PDB entry 7KTS | electron microscopy, 19.09 A resolution (very low resolution: no residue pairs are listed; an interface is given only as per-side residue counts) | chains B and F of the 13 polymer chains in the assembly

== Chain B ==
Name: TAF5-like RNA polymerase II p300/CBP-associated factor-associated factor 65 kDa subunit 5L
Organism: Homo sapiens
UniProt: O75529 (TAF5L_HUMAN); residue numbers follow UniProt; this construct covers 1-589
Sequence (589 residues; row label = number of the first residue in the row):
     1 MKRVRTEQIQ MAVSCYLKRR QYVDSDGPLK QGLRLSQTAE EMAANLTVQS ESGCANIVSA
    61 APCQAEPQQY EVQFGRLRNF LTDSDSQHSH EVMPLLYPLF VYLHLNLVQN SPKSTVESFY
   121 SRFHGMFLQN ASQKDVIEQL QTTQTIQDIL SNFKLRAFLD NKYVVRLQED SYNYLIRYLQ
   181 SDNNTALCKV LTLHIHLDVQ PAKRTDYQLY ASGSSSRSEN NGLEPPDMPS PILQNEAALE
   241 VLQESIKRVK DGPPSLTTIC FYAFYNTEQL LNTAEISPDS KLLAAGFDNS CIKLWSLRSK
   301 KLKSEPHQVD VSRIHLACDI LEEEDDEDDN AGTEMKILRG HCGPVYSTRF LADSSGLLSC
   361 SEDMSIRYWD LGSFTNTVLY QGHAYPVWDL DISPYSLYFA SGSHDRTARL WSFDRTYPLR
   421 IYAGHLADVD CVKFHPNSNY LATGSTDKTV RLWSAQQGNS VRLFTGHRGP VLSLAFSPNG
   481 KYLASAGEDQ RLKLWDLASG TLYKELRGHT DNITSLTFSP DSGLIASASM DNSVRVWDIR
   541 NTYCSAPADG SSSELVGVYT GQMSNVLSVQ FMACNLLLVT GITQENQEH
Disordered / not traced: 204-254, 586-589

== Chain F ==
Name: TAF6-like RNA polymerase II p300/CBP-associated factor-associated factor 65 kDa subunit 6L
Organism: Homo sapiens
UniProt: Q9Y6J9 (TAF6L_HUMAN); residues 1-622 carry their UniProt numbers (382 of 622 residues fall inside the UniProt entry; the rest is not from it)
Sequence (622 residues; each row starts with the number of its first residue; X marks 221 residues of unknown identity (built as UNK)):
     1 MSEREERRFV EIPRESVRLM AESTGLELSD EVAALLAEDV CYRLREATQN SSQFMKHTKR
    61 RKLTVEDFNR ALRWSSVEAV CGYGSQEALP MRPAREGELY FPEDREVNLV ELALATNIPK
   121 GCAETAVRVH VSYLDGKGNL APQGSVPSAV SSLXXXXXXX XXXXXXXXXX XXXXXXXXXX
   181 XXXXXXXXXX XXXXXXXXXX XXXXXXXXXX XXXXXXXXXX XXXXXXXXXX XXXXXXXXXX
   241 XXXXXXXXXX XXXXXXXXXX XXXXXXXXXX XXXXXXXXXX XXXXXXXXXX XXXXXXXXXX
   301 XXXXXXXXXX XXXXXXXXXX XXXXXXXXXX XXXXXXXXXX XXXXXXXXXX XXXXXXXXXX
   361 XXXXXXXXXX XXXXQAAEPN RGGPGGRGCR RLDDLPWDSL LFQESSSGGG AEPSFGSGLP
   421 LPPGGAGPED PSLSVTLADI YRELYAFFGD SLATRFGTGQ PAPTAPRPPG DKKEPAAAPD
   481 SVRKMPQLTA SAIVSPHGDE SPRGSGGGGP ASASGPAASE SRPLPRVHRA RGAPRQQGPG
   541 TGTRDVFQKS RFAPRGAPHF RFIIAGRQAG RRCRGRLFQT AFPAPYGPSP ASRYVQKLPM
   601 IGRTSRPARR WALSDYSLYL PL
Disordered / not traced: 1-4, 135-153, 375-622
UniProt features mapped onto this chain:
  - modified residue: Ser495 (Phosphoserine), Ser501 (Phosphoserine), Arg555 (Asymmetric dimethylarginine), Arg561 (Asymmetric dimethylarginine), Arg593 (Asymmetric dimethylarginine)

== Chain B / chain F interface ==
At this resolution (19 A) residue pairs are not listed: 40 residues of chain B and 23 of chain F lie at the interface.

== Overview ==
40 residues of chain B and 23 residues of chain F are in contact.
Here chain B is TAF5-like RNA polymerase II p300/CBP-associated factor-associated factor 65 kDa subunit 5L and
chain F is TAF6-like RNA polymerase II p300/CBP-associated factor-associated factor 65 kDa subunit 6L, both
from Homo sapiens. Entry 7KTS (Negative stain EM structure of the human SAGA coactivator complex (TRRAP, core,
splicing module)) was determined by electron microscopy together with 7KTR from the same study.
